PDB entry 3X1V | X-ray diffraction, 2.92 A resolution | chains I and B of the 10 polymer chains in the assembly

Chain I:
Molecule: 146-nt DNA strand
Sequence (146 nucleotides; numbered 1 to 146; the number before each row is that of its first residue):
     1 ATCAATATCC ACCTGCAGAT TCTACCAAAA GTGTATTTGG AAACTGCTCC ATCAAAAGGC
    61 ATGTTCAGCT GAATTCAGCT GAACATGCCT TTTGATGGAG CAGTTTCCAA ATACACTTTT
   121 GGTAGAATCT GCAGGTGGAT ATTGAT
Bound ions: Mn2+ site 1 near DA56 (its only coordinating residue here); Mn2+ site 2 near DG68 (its only coordinating residue here); Mn2+ site 3 near DG78 (its only coordinating residue here); Mn2+ site 4 near DC84 (its only coordinating residue here); Mn2+ site 5 near DG121 (its only coordinating residue here); Mn2+ site 6 near DT146 (its only coordinating residue here)

Chain B:
Protein: Histone H4
Source organism: Homo sapiens
UniProt: P62805 (H4_HUMAN); residues 1-102 here correspond to UniProt positions 2-103 (UniProt number = residue number + 1)
Chain sequence (102 residues; numbered 1 to 102; the number before each row is that of its first residue):
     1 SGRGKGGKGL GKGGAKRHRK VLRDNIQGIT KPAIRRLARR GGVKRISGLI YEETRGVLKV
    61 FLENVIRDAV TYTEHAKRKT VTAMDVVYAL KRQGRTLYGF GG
Not modelled in the structure: 1-23
UniProt features mapped onto this chain:
  - DNA-binding region: Lys16 to Lys20
  - modified residue: Ser1 (N-acetylserine), Arg3 (Asymmetric dimethylarginine), Lys5 (N6-(2-hydroxyisobutyryl)lysine), Lys8 (N6-(2-hydroxyisobutyryl)lysine), Lys12 (N6-(2-hydroxyisobutyryl)lysine), Lys16 (N6-(2-hydroxyisobutyryl)lysine), Lys20 (N6,N6,N6-trimethyllysine), Lys31 (N6-(2-hydroxyisobutyryl)lysine), Lys44 (N6-(2-hydroxyisobutyryl)lysine), Ser47 (Phosphoserine), Tyr51 (Phosphotyrosine), Lys59 (N6-(2-hydroxyisobutyryl)lysine), Lys77 (N6-(2-hydroxyisobutyryl)lysine), Lys79 (N6-(2-hydroxyisobutyryl)lysine), Thr80 (Phosphothreonine), Tyr88 (Phosphotyrosine), Lys91 (N6-(2-hydroxyisobutyryl)lysine)
  - cross-link (Glycyl lysine isopeptide (Lys-Gly)): Lys12 (interchain with G-Cter in SUMO2), Lys20 (interchain with G-Cter in SUMO2), Lys31 (interchain with G-Cter in SUMO2), Lys59 (interchain with G-Cter in SUMO2), Lys79 (interchain with G-Cter in SUMO2), Lys91 (interchain with G-Cter in SUMO2)

Chain I / chain B interface:
Contacting residue pairs - 6 pairs, chain I then chain B:
  DG40(I) - Lys77(B)  salt bridge to the phosphate
  DC60(I) - Pro32(B)  phosphate contact
  DC60(I) - Arg36(B)  salt bridge to the phosphate
  DA61(I) - Thr30(B)  phosphate contact
  DA61(I) - Pro32(B)  phosphate contact
  DC69(I) - Arg45(B)  sugar contact
Interface residues without a listed pair, chain I (5 interface residues in all): DT70

Summary:
The chain I/chain B interface involves 5 residues from each chain, with 2 salt bridges. Polar contacts include
DG40(I)-Lys77(B) and DC60(I)-Arg36(B). Curated annotation (UniProt) lists a DNA-binding region on chain B.
Here chain I is a 146-nt DNA strand and chain B is Histone H4 (Homo sapiens). Entry 3X1V (Crystal structure of
nucleosome core particle in the presence of histone variant involved in reprogramming) was determined by X-ray
diffraction together with 3X1S, 3X1T and 3X1U from the same study.
